PDB entry 6PVD | X-ray diffraction, 2.14 A resolution | chains A and G of the 4 polymer chains in the assembly

# Chain A
Molecule: Major histocompatibility complex class I-related gene protein
From: Homo sapiens
UniProt: Q95460 (HMR1_HUMAN); residues 1-270 here correspond to UniProt positions 23-292 (UniProt number = residue number + 22)
Chain sequence (271 residues; numbered 0 to 270; the number before each row is that of its first residue; numbering starts at 0):
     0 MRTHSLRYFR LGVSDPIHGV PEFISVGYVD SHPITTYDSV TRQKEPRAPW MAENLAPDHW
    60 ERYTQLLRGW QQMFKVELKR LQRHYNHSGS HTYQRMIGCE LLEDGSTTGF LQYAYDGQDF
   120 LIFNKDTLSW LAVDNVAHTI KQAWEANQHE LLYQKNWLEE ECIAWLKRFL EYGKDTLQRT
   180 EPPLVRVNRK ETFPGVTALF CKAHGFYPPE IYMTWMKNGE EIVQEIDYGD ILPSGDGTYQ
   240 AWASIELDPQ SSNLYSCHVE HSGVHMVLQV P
Unresolved in the structure: 190-195
Cystine bridges: Cys98-Cys161, Cys200-Cys256
Construct notes: initiating methionine (0); conflict Ser261 (Cys283 in Q95460)
Residues lining bound ligands: N18 (methyl N-(2,6-dioxo-1,2,3,6-tetrahydropyrimidine-4-carbonyl)-beta-alaninate): Tyr7, Phe8, Arg9, Ser24, Thr34, Lys43, Tyr62, Leu66, Trp69, Arg94, Ile96, Tyr152, Trp156
Curated features (UniProtKB/Swiss-Prot):
  - binding site (5-(2-oxoethylideneamino)-6-(D-ribitylamino)uracil): Arg9, Ser24, Lys43, Arg94, Tyr152, Gln153
  - binding site (5-(2-oxopropylideneamino)-6-(D-ribitylamino)uracil): Arg9, Ser24, Lys43, Arg94, Tyr152, Gln153
  - binding site (7-hydroxy-6-methyl-8-(1-D-ribityl)lumazine): Arg9, Ser24, Lys43, Arg94, Tyr152, Gln153
  - binding site (8-(9H-purin-6-yl)-2-oxa-8-azabicyclo[3.3.1]nona-3,6-diene-4,6-dicarbaldehyde): Arg9, Lys43, His58, Arg94
  - binding site (2-amino-4-oxopteridine-6-carbaldehyde): Lys43
  - binding site (pyridoxal): Lys43
  - glycosylation: Asn85 (N-linked (GlcNAc...) asparagine)
Reported in the primary citation:
  - binding site for N18: Tyr7, Arg9, Ser24, Lys43, Tyr62, Trp69, Arg94, Ile96, Tyr152, Trp156
  - conformationally variable residues: Lys43

# Chain G
Molecule: Human TCR alpha chain
From: Homo sapiens
Chain sequence (204 residues; each row starts with the number of its first residue; numbering starts at 0):
     0 MGQNIDQPTE MTATEGAIVQ INCTYQTSGF NGLFWYQQHA GEAPTFLSYN VLDGLEEKGR
    60 FSSFLSRSKG YSYLLLKELQ MKDSASYLCA VKDSNYQLIW GAGTKLIIKP DIQNPDPAVY
   120 QLRDSKSSDK SVCLFTDFDS QTNVSQSKDS DVYITDKCVL DMRSMDFKSN SAVAWSNKSD
   180 FACANAFNNS IIPEDTFFPS PESS
Unresolved in the structure: 0-1, 202-203
Cystine bridges: Cys22-Cys88, Cys132-Cys182

# Interface between chain A and chain G
Residue-residue contacts - 28 pairs, chain A then chain G:
  Arg61(A) - Asn94(G)  hydrogen bond (side chain-backbone)
  Arg61(A) - Tyr95(G)  hydrogen bond (side chain-backbone)
  Arg61(A) - Gln96(G)
  Tyr62(A) - Ser93(G)  hydrogen bond (side chain-backbone)
  Tyr62(A) - Asn94(G)  hydrogen bond
  Leu65(A) - Tyr95(G)  hydrophobic
  His148(A) - Tyr48(G)
  His148(A) - Glu55(G)  salt bridge
  Leu151(A) - Val50(G)
  Leu151(A) - Leu51(G)  hydrophobic
  Tyr152(A) - Asn30(G)
  Tyr152(A) - Tyr48(G)
  Tyr152(A) - Val50(G)
  Tyr152(A) - Tyr95(G)  hydrogen bond
  Lys154(A) - Leu51(G)
  Asn155(A) - Phe29(G)  hydrogen bond (side chain-backbone)
  Asn155(A) - Val50(G)
  Asn155(A) - Leu51(G)
  Asn155(A) - Arg66(G)  hydrogen bond
  Trp156(A) - Asn30(G)
  Trp156(A) - Tyr95(G)  hydrogen bond
  Glu159(A) - Arg66(G)
  Glu160(A) - Gly28(G)
  Glu160(A) - Phe29(G)  hydrogen bond (side chain-backbone)
  Glu160(A) - Asn30(G)
  Glu160(A) - Ser93(G)  hydrogen bond
  Trp164(A) - Ser93(G)
  Trp164(A) - Asn94(G)
Other interface residues (no listed pair), chain A (14 interface residues in all): His58, Trp69

# Overview
Chain A and chain G form an interface of 14 and 12 residues respectively, with 10 hydrogen bonds and 1 salt
bridge. Polar contacts include His148(A)-Glu55(G), Arg61(A)-Asn94(G) and Arg61(A)-Tyr95(G). Chain A binds
compound N18. From the paper: a binding site for N18 at Tyr7(A), Arg9(A) and Ser24(A) among others;
conformational variability at Lys43(A).
Chain A is Major histocompatibility complex class I-related gene protein and chain G is Human TCR alpha chain,
both from Homo sapiens; the structure, Structure of human MAIT A-F7 TCR in complex with human MR1-NV18.1, was
determined by X-ray diffraction (same publication as 6PVC).
